1QJF - chain A; structure by X-ray diffraction, 1.40 A resolution.

== Chain A ==
Protein: Isopenicillin N synthase
Source organism: Emericella nidulans (strain FGSC A4 / ATCC 38163 / CBS 112.46 / NRRL 194 / M139)
UniProt: P05326 (IPNS_EMENI); residue numbers follow UniProt; this construct covers 1-331
Amino-acid sequence (331 residues; numbered 1 to 331; the number before each row is that of its first residue):
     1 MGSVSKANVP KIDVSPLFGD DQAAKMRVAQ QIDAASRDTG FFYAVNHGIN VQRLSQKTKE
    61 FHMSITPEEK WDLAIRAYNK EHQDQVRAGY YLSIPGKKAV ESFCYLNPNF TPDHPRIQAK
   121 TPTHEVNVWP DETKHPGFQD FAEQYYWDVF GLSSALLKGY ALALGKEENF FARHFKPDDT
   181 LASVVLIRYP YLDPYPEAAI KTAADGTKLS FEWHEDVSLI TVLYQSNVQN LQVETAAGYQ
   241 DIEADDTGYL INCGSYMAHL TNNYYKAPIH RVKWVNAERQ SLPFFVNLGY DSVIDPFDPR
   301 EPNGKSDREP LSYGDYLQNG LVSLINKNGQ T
Not modelled in the structure: 1-3
Swiss-Prot annotation at these positions:
  - binding site (isopenicillin N): Arg-87, Tyr-91, Ser-183, Tyr-189, Ser-281
  - binding site (N-[(5S)-5-amino-5-carboxypentanoyl]-L-cysteinyl-D-valine): Arg-87, Tyr-91, Ser-183, Tyr-189, His-214, Asp-216, Ser-281
  - binding site (Fe(2+)): His-214, Asp-216, His-270
  - binding site (2-oxoglutarate): Arg-279
  - site: Phe-211 (Transition state stabilizer)
  - mutagenesis: Lys-98 (K98E: Strongly reduced the catalytic activity), Leu-223 (L223I/V: Strongly reduced the catalytic activity), Leu-231 (L231I/V: Strongly reduced the catalytic activity; L231T: Abolishes the catalytic activity), Val-272 (V272T: Strongly reduced the catalytic activity), Pro-283 (P283A/I/V: Strongly reduced the catalytic activity; P283L: Abolishes the catalytic activity)

== Overview ==
From UniProt: 5 isopenicillin N-binding residues, 7
N-[(5S)-5-amino-5-carboxypentanoyl]-L-cysteinyl-D-valine-binding residues, 3 Fe2+-binding residues and residue
binding 2-oxoglutarate Arg-279.
Chain A is Isopenicillin N synthase (Emericella nidulans (strain FGSC A4 / ATCC 38163 / CBS 112.46 / NRRL 194
/ M139)); the structure, ISOPENICILLIN N SYNTHASE FROM ASPERGILLUS NIDULANS (Monocyclic Sulfoxide - Fe
COMPLEX), was determined by X-ray diffraction (same publication as 1QJE and 1QIQ).
